PDB entry 7TC9 | electron microscopy, 5.08 A resolution (low resolution: residue-level contacts below are approximate; hydrogen-bond / salt-bridge calls are withheld) | chains B and L of the 3 polymer chains in the assembly

# Chain B
Protein: Spike protein S1
Organism: Homo sapiens
UniProtKB: P0DTC2 (SPIKE_SARS2); residues 332-526 here = UniProt positions 332-526
Chain sequence (195 residues; numbered 332 to 526; the number before each row is that of its first residue):
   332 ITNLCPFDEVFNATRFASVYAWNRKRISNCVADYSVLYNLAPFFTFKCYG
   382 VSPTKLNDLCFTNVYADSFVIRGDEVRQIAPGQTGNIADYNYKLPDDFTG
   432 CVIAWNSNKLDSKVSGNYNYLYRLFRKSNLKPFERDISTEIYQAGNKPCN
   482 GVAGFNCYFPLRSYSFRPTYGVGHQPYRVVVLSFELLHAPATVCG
Cystine bridges: Cys-336/Cys-361, Cys-379/Cys-432, Cys-391/Cys-525, Cys-480/Cys-488
Covalent attachments: N-acetylglucosamine (NAG) linked to Asn-343
Sequence notes: conflict Asp-339 (Gly in P0DTC2), Leu-371 (Ser in P0DTC2), Pro-373 (Ser in P0DTC2), Phe-375 (Ser in P0DTC2), Asn-417 (Lys in P0DTC2), Lys-440 (Asn in P0DTC2), Ser-446 (Gly in P0DTC2), Asn-477 (Ser in P0DTC2), Lys-478 (Thr in P0DTC2), Ala-484 (Glu in P0DTC2), Arg-493 (Gln in P0DTC2), Ser-496 (Gly in P0DTC2), Arg-498 (Gln in P0DTC2), Tyr-501 (Asn in P0DTC2), His-505 (Tyr in P0DTC2)
UniProt features mapped onto this chain:
  - region: Arg-403 to Asp-405 (Integrin-binding motif), Asn-448 to Phe-456 (Immunodominant HLA epitope recognized by the CD8+)
  - glycosylation: Asn-343 (N-linked (GlcNAc...) (complex) asparagine)
  - natural variant: Asp-339 (G339D: In strain: Omicron/BA.1, Omicron/BA.2 and 4 more; this construct carries the variant), Arg-346 (R346K: In strain: Mu/B.1.621; R346T: In strain: Omicron/BQ.1.1, Omicron/XBB.1.5 and 1 more), Leu-368 (L368I: In strain: Omicron/XBB.1.5, Omicron/EG.5.1), Leu-371 (S371L: In strain: Omicron/BA.1; this construct carries the variant), Pro-373 (S373P: In strain: Omicron/BA.1, Omicron/BA.2 and 7 more; this construct carries the variant), Phe-375 (S375F: In strain: Omicron/BA.1, Omicron/BA.2 and 7 more; this construct carries the variant), Thr-376 (T376A: In strain: Omicron/BA.2, Omicron/BA.2.12.1 and 5 more), Asp-405 (D405N: In strain: Omicron/BA.2, Omicron/BA.2.12.1 and 6 more), Arg-408 (R408S: In strain: Omicron/BA.2, Omicron/BA.2.12.1 and 6 more), Asn-417 (K417N: In strain: Beta/B.1.351, Omicron/BA.1 and 8 more; this construct carries the variant), Lys-440 (N440K: In strain: Omicron/BA.1, Omicron/BA.2 and 7 more; this construct carries the variant), Lys-444 (K444T: In strain: Omicron/BQ.1.1), 16 further natural variant entries in UniProt
  - mutagenesis: Asn-343 (N343Q: Reduced viral infectivity), Leu-452 (L452R: Increased resistance to neutralizing antibodies. Decreases HLA binding to NF9 epitope. Increased binding affinity to human ACE2), Tyr-453 (Y453F: Decreased HLA binding to NF9 epitope. Increased binding affinity to human ACE2), Ala-475 (A475V: Increased resistance to neutralizing antibodies), Val-483 (V483A: Increased resistance to neutralizing antibodies), Phe-490 (F490L: Increased resistance to neutralizing antibodies and human covalescent sera neutralization), His-519 (H519P: Increased resistance to human covalescent sera neutralization)

# Chain L
Protein: Light chain of antibody A19-46.1
Organism: Homo sapiens
Notes: antibody fragment or engineered binder
Chain sequence (216 residues; numbered 1 to 216; the number before each row is that of its first residue):
     1 QTVVTQEPSFSVSPGGTVTLTCGLSSGSVSTAYFPSWYQQTPGQAPRTLI
    51 YGTNTRSSGVPDRFSGSILGNKAALTITGAQADDESDYYCVLYMGRGIVV
   101 FGGGTKLTVLGQPKAAPSVTLFPPSSEELQANKATLVCLISDFYPGAVTV
   151 AWKADSSPVKAGVETTTPSKQSNNKYAASSYLSLTPEQWKSHRSYSCQVT
   201 HEGSTVEKTVAPTECS
Cystine bridges: Cys-22/Cys-90, Cys-138/Cys-197

# Chain B / chain L interface
Residue-residue contacts (9):
  Lys-444(B) with Asn-54(L)
  Ser-446(B) with Asn-54(L)
  Tyr-449(B) with Thr-53(L)
  Thr-470(B) with Arg-96(L)
  Val-483(B) with Ser-26(L)
  Ala-484(B) with Ser-26(L)
  Phe-490(B) with Tyr-33(L)
  Leu-492(B) with Tyr-33(L)
  Ser-494(B) with Ala-32(L)
Also at the interface, not in a pair above, chain B (11 interface residues in all): Leu-452, Gly-485
Also at the interface, not in a pair above, chain L (7 interface residues in all): Ser-28
From the paper, about this interface:
  - epitope / paratope residues, chain B: Ser-446(B), Ala-484(B)

# Summary
11 residues of chain B face 7 of chain L across their interface. N-acetylglucosamine is covalently linked to
Asn-343(B). UniProt lists 7 mutagenesis sites on chain B. The paper reports epitope/paratope residues
Ser-446(B) and Ala-484(B).
Here chain B is Spike protein S1 and chain L is Light chain of antibody A19-46.1, both from Homo sapiens.
Entry 7TC9 (Locally refined region of SARS-CoV-2 spike in complex with antibody A19-46.1) was determined by
electron microscopy together with 7TCA from the same study.
